PDB entry 1PCR | X-ray diffraction, 2.65 A resolution | chains M and H of the 3 polymer chains in the assembly

Chain M:
Molecule: Photosynthetic reaction center
Organism: Rhodobacter sphaeroides
Reference sequence: P02953 (RCEM_RHOSH); numbering as in UniProt (aligned over 1-307)
Amino-acid sequence (307 residues; row label = number of the first residue in the row):
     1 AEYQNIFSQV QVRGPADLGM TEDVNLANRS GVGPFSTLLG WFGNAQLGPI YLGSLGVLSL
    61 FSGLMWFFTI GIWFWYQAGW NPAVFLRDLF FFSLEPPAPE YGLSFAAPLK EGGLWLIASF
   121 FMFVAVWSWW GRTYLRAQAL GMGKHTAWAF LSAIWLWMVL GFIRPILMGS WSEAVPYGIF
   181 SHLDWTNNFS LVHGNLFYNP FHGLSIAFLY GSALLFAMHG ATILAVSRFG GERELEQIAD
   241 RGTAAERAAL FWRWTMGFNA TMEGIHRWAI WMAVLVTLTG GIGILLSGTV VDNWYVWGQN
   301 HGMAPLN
Not modelled in the structure: 303-307
Ion coordination: bacteriochlorophyll a Mg site 1 near His182 (its only coordinating residue here); bacteriochlorophyll a Mg site 2 near His202 (its only coordinating residue here); Fe ion: His219, Glu234, His266 (shared with 2 residues of chain L)
Ligand contacts:
  - bacteriochlorophyll a (BCL), molecule 1: Trp66, Met122, Val126, Ala153, Leu156, Trp157, Leu160, Trp185, Thr186, Asn187, Phe189, Ser190, Asn195, Leu196, Phe197, His202, Ser205, Ile206, Leu209, Tyr210, Val276, Thr277, Gly280, Gly281, Gly283, Ile284
  - bacteriochlorophyll a (BCL), molecule 2: Phe90, Met122, Trp157, Leu160, Val175, Ile179, His182, Leu183, Trp185, Thr186
  - bacteriochlorophyll a (BCL), molecule 3: Phe197, Gly203, Ile206, Ala207, Tyr210, Gly211, Leu214
  - bacteriopheophytin a (BPH), molecule 1: Ser59, Leu60, Gly63, Leu64, Trp66, Phe67, Ala125, Val126, Trp129, Thr133, Thr146, Ala149, Phe150, Ser152, Ala153, Ala273, Val274, Thr277
  - bacteriopheophytin a (BPH), molecule 2: Tyr210, Ala213, Leu214, Ala217, Met218, Trp252, Thr255, Met256
  - spheroidene (SPO): Trp66, Phe67, Phe68, Ile70, Gly71, Phe74, Trp75, Phe85, Leu89, Leu116, Ser119, Phe120, Met122, Phe123, Trp157, Met158, Leu160, Gly161, Phe162, Val175, Tyr177, Gly178, Ile179, His182
  - ubiquinone-10 (U10): Leu214, Leu215, Met218, His219, Thr222, Ala245, Ala248, Ala249, Trp252, Met256, Phe258, Asn259, Ala260, Thr261, Met262, Ile265, Trp268, Met272

Chain H:
Molecule: Photosynthetic reaction center
Organism: Rhodobacter sphaeroides
Reference sequence: P11846 (RCEH_RHOSH); numbering as in UniProt (aligned over 1-260)
Amino-acid sequence (260 residues; numbered 1 to 260; the number before each row is that of its first residue):
     1 MVGVTAFGNF DLASLAIYSF WIFLAGLIYY LQTENMREGY PLENEDGTPA ANQGPFPLPK
    61 PKTFILPHGR GTLTVPGPES EDRPIALART AVSEGFPHAP TGDPMKDGVG PASWVARRDL
   121 PELDGHGHNK IKPMKAAAGF HVSAGKNPIG LPVRGCDLEI AGKVVDIWVD IPEQMARFLE
   181 VELKDGSTRL LPMQMVKVQS NRVHVNALSS DLFAGIPTIK SPTEVTLLEE DKICGYVAGG
   241 LMYAAPKRKS VVAAMLAEYA
Not modelled in the structure: 1-10, 251-260

Chain M / chain H interface:
Contacting residue pairs (104; chain M residue first):
  Tyr3(M) with Gln194(H)
  Asn5(M) with Gln194(H)
  Gln9(M) with Met193(H); Val196(H), hydrogen bond (side chain-backbone); Lys197(H); Val198(H), hydrogen bond (side chain-backbone)
  Val10(M) with Val142(H), hydrophobic; Ala144(H); Lys146(H); Pro148(H); Val198(H), hydrophobic
  Gln11(M) with Val142(H); Ser143(H), hydrogen bond (backbone-backbone); Ala144(H), hydrogen bond (backbone-backbone)
  Val12(M) with Phe140(H), hydrophobic; His141(H); Ser143(H); Val169(H), hydrophobic; Gln174(H)
  Arg13(M) with Gly139(H); Phe140(H); His141(H), hydrogen bond (backbone-backbone); Ser143(H); Gln174(H)
  Gly14(M) with Gly139(H); Phe140(H); Gln174(H), hydrogen bond (backbone-side chain)
  Pro15(M) with Ala138(H); Gly139(H); Phe140(H); Gln174(H)
  Met20(M) with Gly125(H); His126(H)
  Thr37(M) with Ala144(H)
  Trp41(M) with Ala144(H), hydrophobic; Gly145(H)
  Asn44(M) with Glu173(H)
  Gln46(M) with Gln174(H)
  Phe201(M) with Ala16(H); Ile17(H), hydrophobic
  Leu204(M) with Ile17(H), hydrophobic; Trp21(H), hydrophobic
  Ser227(M) with Gln194(H)
  Arg228(M) with Gln194(H); Met195(H); Cys234(H); Leu241(H)
  Phe229(M) with Cys234(H), hydrophobic; Ala238(H), hydrophobic
  Glu232(M) with Met175(H); Arg177(H), salt bridge
  Arg233(M) with Glu122(H), salt bridge; Ile131(H); Arg177(H); Leu227(H); Glu230(H), salt bridge
  Glu236(M) with Glu122(H); Leu227(H)
  Gln237(M) with Arg117(H)
  Ile238(M) with Phe64(H), hydrophobic; Leu73(H)
  Ala239(M) with Leu73(H)
  Asp240(M) with Arg117(H), hydrogen bond (backbone-side chain); Arg118(H), hydrogen bond (side chain-backbone); Leu227(H)
  Arg241(M) with Glu38(H), salt bridge; Gly39(H); Glu79(H), salt bridge; Val115(H); Arg117(H)
  Gly242(M) with Val115(H); Arg117(H); Asp231(H)
  Thr243(M) with Ser113(H); Val115(H); Asp231(H), hydrogen bond (backbone-side chain)
  Glu246(M) with Val115(H)
  Arg247(M) with Pro111(H), hydrogen bond (side chain-backbone); Ser113(H), hydrogen bond (side chain-backbone)
  Arg253(M) with Tyr40(H), hydrogen bond
  Phe258(M) with Gln32(H)
  Asn259(M) with Asn35(H)
  Ala260(M) with Asn35(H)
  Thr261(M) with Asn35(H), hydrogen bond (backbone-side chain); Glu38(H)
  Glu263(M) with Lys62(H), salt bridge; Phe64(H)
  Gly264(M) with Asn35(H)
  Ile265(M) with Asn35(H)
  Arg267(M) with Tyr30(H), hydrogen bond; Leu31(H); Glu34(H); Lys62(H)
  Trp268(M) with Leu31(H); Asn35(H)
  Thr279(M) with Phe20(H)
  Val290(M) with Leu12(H), hydrophobic
  Val291(M) with Asp11(H)
  Trp297(M) with Asp11(H), hydrogen bond; Ala13(H); Ser14(H)
  His301(M) with Asp11(H); Ser14(H), hydrogen bond (backbone-side chain)
  Gly302(M) with Asp11(H)
Other interface residues (no listed pair), chain M (56 interface residues in all): Ala1, Glu2, Asp17, Pro200, Phe208, Trp271, Leu275, Leu286, Trp294
Other interface residues (no listed pair), chain H (72 interface residues in all): Phe23, Leu24, Leu27, Ile28, Arg37, Leu42, Leu66, Glu81, Gly110, Ala112, Trp114, Lys130, Pro172, Ala176, Pro192, Gly235

Overview:
The interface between chain M and chain H involves 56 residues on one side and 72 on the other, with 16
hydrogen bonds and 6 salt bridges. Among the polar pairs are Glu232(M)-Arg177(H), Arg233(M)-Glu122(H) and
Arg233(M)-Glu230(H).
Chain M is Photosynthetic reaction center and chain H is Photosynthetic reaction center, both from Rhodobacter
sphaeroides; the structure, Structure of the photosynthetic reaction centre from rhodobacter sphaeroides at
2.65 angstroms resolution: cofactors and protein-cofactor ..., was determined by X-ray diffraction.
